Entry 7QJ1 (electron microscopy, 7.00 A resolution (low resolution: residue-level contacts below are approximate; hydrogen-bond / salt-bridge calls are withheld)); this record covers chains K and Y of the 16 polymer chains in the assembly.

[Chain K]
Name: Gamma-tubulin complex component 4
From: Homo sapiens
UniProt: Q9UGJ1 (GCP4_HUMAN); residue numbers follow UniProt; this construct covers 1-667
Chain sequence (667 residues; row label = number of the first residue in the row):
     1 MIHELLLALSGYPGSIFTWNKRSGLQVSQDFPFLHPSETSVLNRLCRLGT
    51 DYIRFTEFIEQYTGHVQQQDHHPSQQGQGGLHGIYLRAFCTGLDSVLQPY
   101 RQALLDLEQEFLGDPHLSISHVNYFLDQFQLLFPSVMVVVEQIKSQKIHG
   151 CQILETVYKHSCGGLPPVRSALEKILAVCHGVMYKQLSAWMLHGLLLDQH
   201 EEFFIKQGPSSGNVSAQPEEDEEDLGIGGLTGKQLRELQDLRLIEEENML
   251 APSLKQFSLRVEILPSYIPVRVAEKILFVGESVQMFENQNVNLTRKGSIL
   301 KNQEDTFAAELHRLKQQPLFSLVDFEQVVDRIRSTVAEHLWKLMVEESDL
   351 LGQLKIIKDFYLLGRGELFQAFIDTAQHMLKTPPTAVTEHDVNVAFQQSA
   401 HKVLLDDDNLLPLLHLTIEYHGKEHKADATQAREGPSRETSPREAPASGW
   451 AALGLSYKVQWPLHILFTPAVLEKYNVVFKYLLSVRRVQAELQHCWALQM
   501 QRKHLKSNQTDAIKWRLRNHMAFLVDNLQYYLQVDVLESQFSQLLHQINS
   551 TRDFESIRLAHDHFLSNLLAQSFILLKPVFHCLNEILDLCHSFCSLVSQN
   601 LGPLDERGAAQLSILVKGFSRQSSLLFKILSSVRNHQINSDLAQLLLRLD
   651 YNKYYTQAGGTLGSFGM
Unresolved in the structure: 70-75, 207-252, 292-299, 423-447, 503-508, 632-635, 658-667

[Chain Y]
Name: Tubulin gamma-1 chain
From: Homo sapiens
UniProt: P23258 (TBG1_HUMAN); numbering as in UniProt (aligned over 1-451)
Chain sequence (451 residues; each row starts with the number of its first residue):
     1 MPREIITLQLGQCGNQIGFEFWKQLCAEHGISPEGIVEEFATEGTDRKDV
    51 FFYQADDEHYIPRAVLLDLEPRVIHSILNSPYAKLYNPENIYLSEHGGGA
   101 GNNWASGFSQGEKIHEDIFDIIDREADGSDSLEGFVLCHSIAGGTGSGLG
   151 SYLLERLNDRYPKKLVQTYSVFPNQDEMSDVVVQPYNSLLTLKRLTQNAD
   201 CVVVLDNTALNRIATDRLHIQNPSFSQINQLVSTIMSASTTTLRYPGYMN
   251 NDLIGLIASLIPTPRLHFLMTGYTPLTTDQSVASVRKTTVLDVMRRLLQP
   301 KNVMVSTGRDRQTNHCYIAILNIIQGEVDPTQVHKSLQRIRERKLANFIP
   351 WGPASIQVALSRKSPYLPSAHRVSGLMMANHTSISSLFERTCRQYDKLRK
   401 REAFLEQFRKEDMFKDNFDEMDTSREIVQQLIDEYHAATRPDYISWGTQE
   451 Q
Unresolved in the structure: 1-2, 42-44, 94-100, 178-179, 280-286, 307-312, 448-451
UniProt features mapped onto this chain:
  - binding site (GTP): Ala142 to Gly148
  - modified residue: Ser131 (Phosphoserine)
  - natural variant: Tyr92 (Y92C: In CDCBM4), Thr331 (T331P: In CDCBM4), Leu387 (L387P: In CDCBM4)

[How chain K and chain Y interact]
Pairs across the interface (39):
  Gln493(K) - Gly255(Y)
  Trp496(K) - Ile254(Y)
  Trp496(K) - Ile257(Y)
  Trp496(K) - Ala258(Y)
  Trp496(K) - Ile261(Y)
  Met500(K) - Asp200(Y)
  Gln501(K) - Pro162(Y)
  Thr510(K) - Trp446(Y)
  Ile513(K) - Pro264(Y)
  Arg516(K) - Pro264(Y)
  Leu517(K) - Trp351(Y)
  His520(K) - Ala258(Y)
  His520(K) - Ile261(Y)
  His520(K) - Pro262(Y)
  Phe523(K) - Ala258(Y)
  Phe523(K) - Ser259(Y)
  Leu524(K) - Pro353(Y)
  Leu524(K) - Ala354(Y)
  Ala643(K) - His334(Y)
  Leu646(K) - Gln338(Y)
  Leu646(K) - Arg341(Y)
  Leu647(K) - Arg341(Y)
  Leu647(K) - Ser355(Y)
  Arg648(K) - Pro353(Y)
  Arg648(K) - Ala354(Y)
  Arg648(K) - Ser355(Y)
  Asp650(K) - Arg341(Y)
  Asp650(K) - Ile356(Y)
  Tyr651(K) - Ile318(Y)
  Tyr651(K) - Ala319(Y)
  Tyr651(K) - Phe348(Y)
  Tyr651(K) - Pro350(Y)
  Tyr651(K) - Gly352(Y)
  Tyr651(K) - Ala354(Y)
  Tyr651(K) - Ser355(Y)
  Tyr651(K) - Ile356(Y)
  Lys653(K) - Trp351(Y)
  Lys653(K) - Gly352(Y)
  Lys653(K) - Pro353(Y)
Interface residues without a listed pair, chain K (22 interface residues in all): Ala497, Leu528, Tyr531, Glu538
Interface residues without a listed pair, chain Y (34 interface residues in all): Lys163, Met249, Thr263, Pro330, Leu337, Ala346, Ile349, Gln357, Val358, Tyr443

[In short]
22 residues of chain K and 34 residues of chain Y are in contact. UniProt lists 7 GTP-binding residues on
chain Y.
Here chain K is Gamma-tubulin complex component 4 and chain Y is Tubulin gamma-1 chain, both from Homo
sapiens. Entry 7QJ1 (Structure of the recombinant human gamma-Tubulin Ring Complex 6-spoked assembly
intermediate (spokes 7-12, homogeneous dataset)) was determined by electron microscopy (same publication as
7QJ0, 7QJ2, 7QJ3, 7QJ4, 7QJD and 7QJE).
